7C9A - chains B and E of the 5 polymer chains in the assembly; structure by electron microscopy, 3.43 A resolution.

[Chain B]
Protein: DNA repair protein RAD51 homolog 1
Organism: Homo sapiens
UniProtKB: Q06609 (RAD51_HUMAN); residue numbers follow UniProt; this construct covers 1-339
Amino-acid sequence (339 residues; row label = number of the first residue in the row):
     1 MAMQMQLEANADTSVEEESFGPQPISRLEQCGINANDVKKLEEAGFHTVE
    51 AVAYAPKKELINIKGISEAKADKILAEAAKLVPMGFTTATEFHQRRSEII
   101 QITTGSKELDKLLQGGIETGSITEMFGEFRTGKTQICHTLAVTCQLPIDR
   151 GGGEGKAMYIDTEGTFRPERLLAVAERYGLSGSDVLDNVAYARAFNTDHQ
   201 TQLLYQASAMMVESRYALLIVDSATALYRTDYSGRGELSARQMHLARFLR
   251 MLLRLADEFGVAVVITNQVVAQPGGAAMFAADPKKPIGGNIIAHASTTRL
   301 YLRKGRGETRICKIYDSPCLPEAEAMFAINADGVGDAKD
Disordered / not traced: 1-21, 278-281, 337-339
Sequence notes: engineered mutation Pro273 (Val in Q06609), Gly274 (Asp in Q06609)

[Chain E]
Molecule: 9-nt DNA strand
Sequence (9 nucleotides; each row starts with the number of its first residue):
     1 AAAAAAAAA

[Chain B / chain E interface]
Contacting residue pairs (6):
  Arg235(B) with DA6(E), hydrogen bond to the base; DA7(E), salt bridge to the phosphate
  Gly236(B) with DA7(E), sugar contact; DA8(E), sugar contact
  Pro273(B) with DA4(E), base contact
  Gly274(B) with DA3(E), base contact
Other interface residues (no listed pair), chain B (5 interface residues in all): Ser239

[In short]
Chain B and chain E each contribute 5 residues to their interface; the contacts include 1 hydrogen bond and 1
salt bridge. Polar contacts include Arg235(B)-DA6(E) and Arg235(B)-DA7(E).
Here chain B is DNA repair protein RAD51 homolog 1 (Homo sapiens) and chain E is a 9-nt DNA strand. Entry 7C9A
(Human RAD51 post-synaptic complexes mutant (V273P, D274G)) was determined by electron microscopy, deposited
together with 7C9C, 7C98, 7C99 and 7CGY.
